9J7L - chains 6 and o of the 7 polymer chains in the assembly; structure by electron microscopy, 2.89 A resolution.

Chain 6 (and o):
Molecule: Capsid protein
Organism: Adeno-associated virus - 8
Notes: chain o of this document is another copy of the same molecule, construct and numbering; everything in this record applies to it too
Reference sequence: Q8JQF8 (Q8JQF8_9VIRU); residue numbers follow UniProt; this construct covers 1-738
Sequence (738 residues; each row starts with the number of its first residue):
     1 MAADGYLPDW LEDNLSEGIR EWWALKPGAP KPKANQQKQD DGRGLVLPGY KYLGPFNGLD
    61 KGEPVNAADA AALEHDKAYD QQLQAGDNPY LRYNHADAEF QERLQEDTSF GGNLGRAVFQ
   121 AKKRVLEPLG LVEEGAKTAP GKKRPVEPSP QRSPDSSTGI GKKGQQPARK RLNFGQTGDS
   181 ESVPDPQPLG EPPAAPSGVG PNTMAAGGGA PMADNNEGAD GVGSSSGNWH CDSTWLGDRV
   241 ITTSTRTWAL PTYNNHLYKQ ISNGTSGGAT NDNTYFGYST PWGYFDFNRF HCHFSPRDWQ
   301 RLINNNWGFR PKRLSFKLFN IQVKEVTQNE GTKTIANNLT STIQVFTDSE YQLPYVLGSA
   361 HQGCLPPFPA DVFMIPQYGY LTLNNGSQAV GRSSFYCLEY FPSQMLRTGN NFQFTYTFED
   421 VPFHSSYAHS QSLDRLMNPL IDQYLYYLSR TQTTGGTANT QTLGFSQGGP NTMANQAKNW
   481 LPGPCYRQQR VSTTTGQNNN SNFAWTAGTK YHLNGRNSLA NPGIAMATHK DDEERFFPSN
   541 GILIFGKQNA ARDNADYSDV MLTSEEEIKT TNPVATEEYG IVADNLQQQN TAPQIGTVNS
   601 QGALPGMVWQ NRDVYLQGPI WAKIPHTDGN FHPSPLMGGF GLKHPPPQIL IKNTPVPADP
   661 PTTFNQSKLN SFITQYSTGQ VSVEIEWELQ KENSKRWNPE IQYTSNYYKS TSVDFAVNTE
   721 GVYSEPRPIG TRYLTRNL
Not modelled in the structure: 1-228, 250-252, 255-257, 264-269, 319-344, 383-393, 404-411, 455-459, 513-516, 586-591, 651-678 (chain o: 1-219, 267-268, 330-332, 450-464, 585-594, 659-666)

How chain 6 and chain o interact:
Contacting residue pairs - 72 pairs, chain 6 then chain o:
  Asp232(6) - Lys695(o)  salt bridge
  Ser295(6) - Trp697(o)
  Pro296(6) - Trp697(o)
  Pro296(6) - Pro699(o)
  Arg297(6) - Glu692(o)  salt bridge
  Arg297(6) - Arg696(o)
  Arg297(6) - Trp697(o)  hydrogen bond (backbone-backbone)
  Arg297(6) - Asn698(o)
  Arg297(6) - Glu700(o)  salt bridge
  Arg297(6) - Gln702(o)
  Gln300(6) - Pro699(o)
  Gln300(6) - Glu700(o)  hydrogen bond (side chain-backbone)
  Gln300(6) - Gln702(o)
  Arg301(6) - Glu692(o)  salt bridge
  Arg301(6) - Ser694(o)
  Asn304(6) - Gln702(o)
  Asn305(6) - Asn305(o)
  Pro367(6) - Trp697(o)
  Pro369(6) - Trp697(o)
  Asp532(6) - Lys709(o)  salt bridge
  Glu566(6) - Tyr707(o)  hydrogen bond
  Glu692(6) - Arg297(o)  salt bridge
  Glu692(6) - Arg301(o)  salt bridge
  Ser694(6) - Arg301(o)  hydrogen bond (backbone-side chain)
  Lys695(6) - Cys231(o)
  Lys695(6) - Asp232(o)
  Arg696(6) - Arg297(o)
  Trp697(6) - Ser295(o)
  Trp697(6) - Pro296(o)
  Trp697(6) - Arg297(o)  hydrogen bond (backbone-backbone)
  Trp697(6) - Pro367(o)
  Trp697(6) - Pro369(o)
  Trp697(6) - Phe715(o)
  Trp697(6) - Tyr723(o)  hydrogen bond
  Asn698(6) - Arg297(o)
  Asn698(6) - Val713(o)
  Asn698(6) - Asp714(o)
  Pro699(6) - Pro296(o)
  Pro699(6) - Gln300(o)
  Pro699(6) - Tyr703(o)  hydrophobic
  Pro699(6) - Ser705(o)
  Pro699(6) - Phe715(o)
  Glu700(6) - Arg297(o)
  Glu700(6) - Gln300(o)  hydrogen bond (backbone-side chain)
  Glu700(6) - Thr704(o)
  Glu700(6) - Ser705(o)  hydrogen bond (backbone-side chain)
  Ile701(6) - Thr704(o)
  Ile701(6) - Ser705(o)
  Ile701(6) - Tyr707(o)  hydrophobic
  Gln702(6) - Arg297(o)
  Gln702(6) - Gln300(o)
  Gln702(6) - Asn304(o)
  Gln702(6) - Tyr703(o)
  Gln702(6) - Thr704(o)  hydrogen bond (backbone-side chain)
  Tyr703(6) - Pro699(o)  hydrophobic
  Tyr703(6) - Gln702(o)
  Thr704(6) - Glu700(o)
  Thr704(6) - Ile701(o)
  Thr704(6) - Gln702(o)  hydrogen bond (side chain-backbone)
  Thr704(6) - Thr704(o)
  Ser705(6) - Pro699(o)  hydrogen bond (side chain-backbone)
  Ser705(6) - Glu700(o)  hydrogen bond (side chain-backbone)
  Ser705(6) - Ile701(o)
  Tyr707(6) - Glu566(o)  hydrogen bond
  Lys709(6) - Asp532(o)  salt bridge
  Val713(6) - Asn698(o)
  Asp714(6) - Asn698(o)
  Phe715(6) - Trp697(o)
  Phe715(6) - Asn698(o)
  Phe715(6) - Pro699(o)
  Tyr723(6) - Trp697(o)  hydrogen bond
  Leu734(6) - Arg297(o)
Interface residues without a listed pair, chain 6 (35 interface residues in all): Cys231, Ser233, Phe368
Interface residues without a listed pair, chain o (36 interface residues in all): Phe368, Lys569, Ile729, Leu734

In short:
Chain 6 and chain o form an interface of 35 and 36 residues respectively; the contacts include 14 hydrogen
bonds and 8 salt bridges. Among the polar pairs are Asp232(6)-Lys695(o), Arg297(6)-Glu692(o) and
Arg297(6)-Glu700(o).
Chain 6 and chain o are both Capsid protein (Adeno-associated virus - 8); the structure, Structure of AAV8
capsid in complex with receptor, was determined by electron microscopy together with 9J6Z and 9J7K from the
same study.
